Entry 6MNN (X-ray diffraction, 2.83 A resolution); this record covers chains C and D of the 4 polymer chains in the assembly.

[Chain C]
Protein: H-2 class II histocompatibility antigen, A-B alpha chain
From: Mus musculus
UniProtKB: P14434 (HA2B_MOUSE); residues 0-178 here correspond to UniProt positions 27-205 (UniProt number = residue number + 27)
Chain sequence (179 residues; each row starts with the number of its first residue; numbering starts at 0):
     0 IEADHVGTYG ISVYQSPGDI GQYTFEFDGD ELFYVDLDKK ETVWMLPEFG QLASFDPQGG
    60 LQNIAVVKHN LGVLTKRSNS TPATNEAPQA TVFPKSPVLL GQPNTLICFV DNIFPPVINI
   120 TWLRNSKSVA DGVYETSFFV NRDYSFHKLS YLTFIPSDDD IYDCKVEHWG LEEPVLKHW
Disordered / not traced: 122-123, 158-160
Disulfides: Cys107-Cys163
Swiss-Prot annotation at these positions:
  - glycosylation: Asn118 (N-linked (GlcNAc...) asparagine)

[Chain D]
Protein: Padi4 (92-105) peptide and MHC Class II I-Ab beta chain
From: Mus musculus
Notes: EC 3.5.3.15
UniProtKB: chimeric construct of Q9Z183, P14483: residues -26 to -14 from Q9Z183 (PADI4_MOUSE) positions 93-105 (UniProt number = residue number + 119); residues 3-191 from P14483 positions 30-218 (UniProt number = residue number + 27)
Chain sequence (217 residues; numbered -26 to 191; 1 number in that range is skipped by the numbering (no residue carries it; nothing is unmodelled there); the number before each row is that of its first residue; numbers below 1 keep their minus sign (Arg-26 is residue -26)):
   -26 RVSYYGPKTS PVQ
   -12 GGGGSLVPRG SGGGGSERHF VYQFMGECYF TNGTQRIRYV TRYIYNREEY VRYDSDVGEH
    48 RAVTELGRPD AEYWNSQPEI LERTRAELDT VCRHNYEGPE THTSLRRLEQ PNVVISLSRT
   108 EALNHHNTLV CSVTDFYPAK IKVRWFRNGQ EETVGVSSTQ LIRNGDWTFQ VLVMLEMTPR
   168 RGEVYTCHVE HPSLKSPITV EWRA
Disordered / not traced: -12 to 3, 106-112
Construct notes: linker (-12 to 2)
Disulfides: Cys15-Cys79, Cys118-Cys174
Swiss-Prot annotation at these positions:
  - region: Arg190, Ala191 (Connecting peptide)
  - glycosylation: Asn19 (N-linked (GlcNAc...) asparagine)

[How chain C and chain D interact]
Pairs across the interface - 136 pairs, chain C then chain D:
  Ile0(C) - Tyr16(D)  hydrophobic
  Ile0(C) - Arg25(D)
  Glu1(C) - Thr18(D)
  Ala2(C) - Tyr16(D)  hydrophobic
  Ala2(C) - Phe17(D)
  Ala2(C) - Thr18(D)
  Asp3(C) - Phe17(D)  hydrogen bond (backbone-backbone)
  Asp3(C) - Thr18(D)
  Asp3(C) - Asn19(D)  hydrogen bond (side chain-backbone)
  His4(C) - Tyr16(D)
  His4(C) - Phe17(D)  hydrogen bond (backbone-backbone)
  His4(C) - Tyr83(D)
  Val5(C) - Cys15(D)
  Val5(C) - Tyr16(D)  hydrophobic
  Gly6(C) - Gly13(D)
  Gly6(C) - Glu14(D)
  Gly6(C) - Cys15(D)  hydrogen bond (backbone-backbone)
  Gly6(C) - Phe17(D)
  Thr7(C) - Met12(D)
  Thr7(C) - Gly13(D)
  Tyr8(C) - Pro-20(D)
  Tyr8(C) - Gly13(D)  hydrogen bond (backbone-backbone)
  Tyr8(C) - Cys15(D)  hydrophobic
  Tyr8(C) - Val78(D)  hydrophobic
  Tyr8(C) - Asn82(D)
  Tyr8(C) - Glu87(D)  hydrogen bond
  Gly9(C) - Phe11(D)
  Ile10(C) - Phe11(D)
  Ser11(C) - Gln10(D)
  Ser11(C) - Phe11(D)  hydrogen bond (backbone-backbone)
  Val12(C) - Tyr9(D)
  Val12(C) - Gln10(D)
  Tyr13(C) - Val8(D)
  Tyr13(C) - Tyr9(D)  hydrogen bond (backbone-backbone)
  Gln14(C) - Phe7(D)
  Ser15(C) - His6(D)
  Ser15(C) - Phe7(D)  hydrogen bond (backbone-backbone)
  Pro16(C) - Arg5(D)
  Pro16(C) - His6(D)
  Phe24(C) - Tyr-23(D)  hydrophobic
  Phe24(C) - Gly-21(D)
  Phe26(C) - Glu87(D)
  Phe26(C) - Ser91(D)
  Phe26(C) - Leu92(D)  hydrophobic
  Asp27(C) - Arg150(D)
  Gly28(C) - Arg150(D)
  Asp29(C) - Tyr124(D)
  Asp29(C) - Arg150(D)  salt bridge
  Asp29(C) - Trp154(D)
  Glu30(C) - Trp154(D)  hydrogen bond (backbone-side chain)
  Leu31(C) - Tyr-23(D)
  Leu31(C) - Glu87(D)
  Leu31(C) - Trp154(D)  hydrophobic
  Trp43(C) - Tyr-23(D)  hydrophobic
  Met44(C) - Gly152(D)
  Met44(C) - Trp154(D)
  Leu45(C) - Arg94(D)
  Leu45(C) - Asp153(D)
  Leu45(C) - Trp154(D)  hydrophobic
  Phe48(C) - Thr90(D)
  Phe48(C) - Ser91(D)
  Phe48(C) - Trp154(D)  hydrophobic
  Gly49(C) - Arg-26(D)  hydrogen bond (backbone-side chain)
  Gln50(C) - Arg-26(D)
  Leu51(C) - Arg-26(D)
  Leu51(C) - His89(D)
  Leu51(C) - Thr90(D)
  Ala52(C) - Arg-26(D)  hydrogen bond (backbone-side chain)
  Ala52(C) - Val-25(D)
  Ala52(C) - Tyr-23(D)  hydrophobic
  Ala52(C) - Pro86(D)  hydrophobic
  Ser53(C) - Val-25(D)  hydrogen bond (backbone-backbone)
  Ser53(C) - Ser-24(D)  hydrogen bond
  Ser53(C) - Tyr-23(D)  hydrogen bond (backbone-backbone)
  Phe54(C) - Tyr-23(D)
  Asn62(C) - Pro-20(D)
  Asn62(C) - Lys-19(D)
  Asn62(C) - Thr-18(D)  hydrogen bond
  Val65(C) - Thr-18(D)
  Val65(C) - Ser-17(D)
  Val65(C) - Pro-16(D)  hydrophobic
  Val66(C) - Thr-18(D)
  Val66(C) - Tyr9(D)  hydrophobic
  His68(C) - Val-15(D)  hydrogen bond (side chain-backbone)
  Asn69(C) - Ser-17(D)  hydrogen bond (side chain-backbone)
  Asn69(C) - Pro-16(D)
  Asn69(C) - Val-15(D)  hydrogen bond (side chain-backbone)
  Asn69(C) - Tyr9(D)  hydrogen bond
  Leu70(C) - Val8(D)
  Leu70(C) - Tyr9(D)
  Val72(C) - Val-15(D)  hydrophobic
  Val72(C) - Gln-14(D)
  Leu73(C) - Tyr37(D)
  Thr74(C) - Tyr32(D)
  Arg76(C) - Leu53(D)  hydrogen bond (side chain-backbone)
  Arg76(C) - Pro56(D)
  Arg76(C) - Asp57(D)  salt bridge
  Ser77(C) - Tyr32(D)
  Ser77(C) - Leu53(D)
  Ser79(C) - Phe7(D)
  Thr80(C) - Phe7(D)
  Thr80(C) - Tyr32(D)  hydrogen bond (backbone-side chain)
  Thr80(C) - Asn33(D)
  Pro81(C) - Arg5(D)
  Pro81(C) - His6(D)
  Pro81(C) - Phe7(D)  hydrophobic
  Pro81(C) - Asn33(D)
  Ala82(C) - His6(D)  hydrogen bond (backbone-backbone)
  Ala82(C) - Asn33(D)
  Thr83(C) - Arg34(D)  hydrogen bond (backbone-side chain)
  Glu85(C) - Arg34(D)  salt bridge
  Phe92(C) - Ile149(D)  hydrophobic
  Phe92(C) - Arg150(D)
  Phe92(C) - Asn151(D)
  Pro93(C) - Gln157(D)  hydrogen bond (backbone-side chain)
  Lys94(C) - Asp122(D)
  Lys94(C) - Asp153(D)  salt bridge
  Lys94(C) - Thr155(D)
  Lys94(C) - Gln157(D)
  Ser95(C) - Asp122(D)
  Pro96(C) - Ser119(D)
  Pro96(C) - Thr121(D)
  Ile106(C) - Asn151(D)
  Phe113(C) - Val8(D)  hydrophobic
  Phe113(C) - Asn33(D)
  Phe113(C) - Arg34(D)
  Pro114(C) - Val8(D)  hydrophobic
  Asp142(C) - Arg34(D)
  Tyr143(C) - Arg29(D)  hydrogen bond
  Tyr143(C) - Arg34(D)
  Tyr143(C) - Glu36(D)
  Ser144(C) - Arg34(D)
  Tyr150(C) - Asn151(D)  hydrogen bond (side chain-backbone)
  Tyr150(C) - Gly152(D)
  Tyr150(C) - Asp153(D)
  Trp168(C) - His6(D)
Other interface residues (no listed pair), chain C (70 interface residues in all): Tyr22, Phe32, Glu47, Asn84, Pro115, Leu148
Other interface residues (no listed pair), chain D (62 interface residues in all): Tyr-22, Ile31, Cys79

[In short]
The interface between chain C and chain D involves 70 residues on one side and 62 on the other; the contacts
include 27 hydrogen bonds and 4 salt bridges. Among the polar pairs are Asp29(C)-Arg150(D), Arg76(C)-Asp57(D)
and Glu85(C)-Arg34(D).
Here chain C is H-2 class II histocompatibility antigen, A-B alpha chain and chain D is Padi4 (92-105) peptide
and MHC Class II I-Ab beta chain, both from Mus musculus. Entry 6MNN (6236 TCR bound to I-Ab Padi4) was
determined by X-ray diffraction, deposited together with 6MKD, 6MKR, 6MNG, 6MNM and 6MNO.
